4MKY - chains A and H of the 6 polymer chains in the assembly; structure by X-ray diffraction, 2.40 A resolution.

# Chain A
Molecule: DNA ligase-like protein Rv0938/MT0965
Organism: Mycobacterium tuberculosis
UniProtKB: P71571 (Y938_MYCTU); residues 4-303 here correspond to UniProt positions 1-300 (UniProt number = residue number - 3)
Chain sequence (303 residues; row label = number of the first residue in the row; note: 1 number in that range is skipped by the numbering (no residue carries it; nothing is unmodelled there)):
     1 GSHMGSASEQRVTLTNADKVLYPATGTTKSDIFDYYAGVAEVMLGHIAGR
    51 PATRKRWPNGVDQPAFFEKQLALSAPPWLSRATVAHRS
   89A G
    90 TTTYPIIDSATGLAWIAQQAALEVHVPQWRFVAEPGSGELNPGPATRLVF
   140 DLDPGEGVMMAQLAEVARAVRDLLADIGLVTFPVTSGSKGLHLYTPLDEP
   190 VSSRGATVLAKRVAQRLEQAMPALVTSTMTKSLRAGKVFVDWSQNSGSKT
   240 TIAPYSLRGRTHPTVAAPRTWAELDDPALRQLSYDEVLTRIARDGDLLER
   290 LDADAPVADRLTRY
Not modelled in the structure: 1-9, 294-303
Sequence notes: expression tag (1-3)
What the authors report for this chain:
  - binding site for the 5-nt DNA strand: Asn16, Lys19, Lys29, Arg56, Pro58
  - binding site for the 10-nt DNA strand (chain H): Phe66, Phe67, Glu68, His86, Arg87, Ser88
  - mutagenesis - R56A, F66A, F67A: decreased binding to gapped, 5'-P bearing, DNA substrate
  - mutagenesis - F67A: decreased catalytic activity on gap-filling
  - mutagenesis - F66A: abolished catalytic activity on NHEJ substrates
  - mutagenesis - R56A, F67A: decreased catalytic activity on NHEJ substrates
  - conformationally variable residues (side-chain flip): His86
  - mutagenesis - H86A/R87A/S88A: unchanged catalytic activity on 1 nt gap
  - binding site for the 10-nt DNA strand: Met218, Lys220, Arg223, Asp230, Ser232, Gln233, Lys238
  - mutagenesis - K220A: increased binding to gapped-DNA substrate
  - mutagenesis - K220A: increased catalytic activity on primer-containing substrates
  - catalytic residues: Asp140, Asp230, Gln233, Lys238
  - mutagenesis - Q233A, K238A: unchanged catalytic activity on gapped substrates
  - mutagenesis - Q233A, K238A: decreased catalytic activity on complementary substrates

# Chain H
Molecule: 10-nt DNA strand
Sequence (10 nucleotides; row label = number of the first residue in the row):
     1 GCCGCAGTAC

# Interface between chain A and chain H
Pairs across the interface - 12 pairs, chain A then chain H:
  Phe66(A) with DC5(H), stacking on the base
  Phe67(A) with DC5(H), sugar contact; DA6(H), sugar contact
  Glu68(A) with DC5(H), phosphate contact; DA6(H), phosphate contact
  Lys69(A) with DA6(H), hydrogen bond to the phosphate
  Gln70(A) with DA6(H), hydrogen bond to the phosphate
  His86(A) with DG7(H), sugar contact; DT8(H), phosphate contact
  Arg87(A) with DT8(H), phosphate contact; DA9(H), salt bridge to the phosphate
  Thr91(A) with DG7(H), hydrogen bond to the phosphate
Also at the interface, not in a pair above, chain A (10 interface residues in all): Ser88, Ser237

# Summary
Chain A and chain H form an interface of 10 and 5 residues respectively, with 3 hydrogen bonds, 1 salt bridge
and 1 aromatic stacking contact. Among the polar pairs are Lys69(A)-DA6(H), Gln70(A)-DA6(H) and
Thr91(A)-DG7(H). The paper reports catalytic residues Asp140(A), Asp230(A) and Gln233(A) among others; R56A,
F66A and F67A of chain A reduce binding to gapped, 5'-P bearing, DNA substrate; 7 substitutions were tested in
all.
Here chain A is DNA ligase-like protein Rv0938/MT0965 (Mycobacterium tuberculosis) and chain H is a 10-nt DNA
strand. Entry 4MKY (Polymerase Domain from Mycobacterium tuberculosis Ligase D in complex with an annealed
double-strand DNA break) was determined by X-ray diffraction.
